PDB entry 3E47 | X-ray diffraction, 3.00 A resolution | chains L and M of the 28 polymer chains in the assembly

[Chain L]
Molecule: Proteasome component C5
From: Saccharomyces cerevisiae
Notes: EC 3.4.25.1
UniProtKB: P23724 (PSB1_YEAST); the construct lacks a stretch of the UniProt sequence and is renumbered around it, so the offset changes along the chain: -9 to -1 = UniProt 20-28; 1-70 = UniProt 29-98; 71-106 = UniProt 100-135; 107-144 = UniProt 138-175; 2 more segments
Amino-acid sequence (222 residues; numbered -9 to 194 plus 20 insertion-coded residues; 2 numbers in that range are skipped by the numbering (no residue carries them; nothing is unmodelled there); the number before each row is that of its first residue; a row labelled like 10A-10B holds insertion residues (10A, then the next letters in order); numbers below 1 keep their minus sign (Gln-9 is residue -9)):
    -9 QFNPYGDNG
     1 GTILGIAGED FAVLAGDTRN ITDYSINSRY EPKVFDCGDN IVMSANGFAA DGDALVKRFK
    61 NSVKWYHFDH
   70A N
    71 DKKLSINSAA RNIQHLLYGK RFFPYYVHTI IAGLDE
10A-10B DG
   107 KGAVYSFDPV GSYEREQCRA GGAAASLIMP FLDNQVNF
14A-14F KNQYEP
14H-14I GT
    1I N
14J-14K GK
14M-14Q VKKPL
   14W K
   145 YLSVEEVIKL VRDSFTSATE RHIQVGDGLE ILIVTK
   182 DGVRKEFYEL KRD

[Chain M]
Molecule: Proteasome component PRE4
From: Saccharomyces cerevisiae
Notes: EC 3.4.25.1
UniProtKB: P30657 (PSB4_YEAST); the construct lacks a stretch of the UniProt sequence and is renumbered around it, so the offset changes along the chain: -8 to -1 = UniProt 34-41; 1-70 = UniProt 42-111; 74-92 = UniProt 120-138; 93-105 = UniProt 141-153; 3 more segments
Amino-acid sequence (233 residues; numbered -8 to 211 plus 19 insertion-coded residues; 6 numbers in that range are skipped by the numbering (no residue carries them; nothing is unmodelled there); the number before each row is that of its first residue; a row labelled like 71B-71D holds insertion residues (71B, then the next letters in order); numbers below 1 keep their minus sign (Thr-8 is residue -8)):
    -8 TQQPIVTG
     1 TSVISMKYDN GVIIAADNLG SYGSLLRFNG VERLIPVGDN TVVGISGDIS DMQHIERLLK
    61 DLVTENAYDN
   69A P
   69C L
   70A A
   71A D
    72 A
71B-71D EEA
    74 LEPSYIFEYL ATVMYQRRS
92A-92B KM
    93 NPLWNAIIVA GVQ
10A-10B SN
   106 GDQFLRYVNL LGVTYSSPTL ATGFGAHMAN PLLRKV
14A-14G VDRESDI
   144 PKTTVQVAEE AIVNAMRVLY YRDARSSRNF SLAIIDKN
   18A T
   183 GLTFKKNLQV ENMKWDFAKD IKGYGTQKI

[Chain L / chain M interface]
Residue-residue contacts - 39 pairs, chain L then chain M:
  Gln-9(L) - Thr-8(M)  hydrogen bond
  Phe-8(L) - Thr-8(M)
  Phe-8(L) - Arg91(M)
  Phe-8(L) - Pro94(M)  hydrophobic
  Phe-8(L) - Leu115(M)  hydrophobic
  Phe-8(L) - Leu116(M)  hydrophobic
  Asn-7(L) - Leu116(M)
  Pro-6(L) - Arg91(M)  hydrogen bond (backbone-side chain)
  Pro-6(L) - Met92B(M)  hydrophobic
  Pro-6(L) - Leu116(M)
  Tyr-5(L) - Arg91(M)
  Asn20(L) - Tyr120(M)
  Ser25(L) - His132(M)  hydrogen bond
  Ile26(L) - Arg139(M)  hydrogen bond (backbone-side chain)
  Asn27(L) - Tyr120(M)  hydrogen bond
  Asn27(L) - Ser122(M)
  Ser28(L) - Ser121(M)  hydrogen bond (side chain-backbone)
  Tyr30(L) - Ser121(M)
  Glu31(L) - Arg111(M)  salt bridge
  Glu31(L) - Tyr120(M)
  Glu31(L) - Ser121(M)  hydrogen bond (side chain-backbone)
  Phe48(L) - Arg91(M)
  Phe48(L) - Leu116(M)
  Phe48(L) - Val118(M)  hydrophobic
  Ala50(L) - Tyr88(M)  hydrophobic
  Ala50(L) - Leu116(M)
  Ala50(L) - Gly117(M)
  Ala50(L) - Val118(M)
  Asp51(L) - Tyr88(M)  hydrogen bond
  Asp51(L) - Arg91(M)  salt bridge
  Asp53(L) - Thr119(M)
  Ala54(L) - Tyr88(M)
  Lys57(L) - Glu81(M)  salt bridge
  Phe93(L) - Arg91(M)
  Phe93(L) - Ser92(M)
  Tyr95(L) - Tyr88(M)
  Glu190(L) - Arg14C(M)  salt bridge
  Arg193(L) - Asp14B(M)  salt bridge
  Arg193(L) - Arg14C(M)
Other interface residues (no listed pair), chain L (25 interface residues in all): Gly-4, Asn-2, Arg29
Other interface residues (no listed pair), chain M (23 interface residues in all): Trp96, Leu125, Ala131

[In short]
25 residues of chain L face 23 of chain M across their interface; the contacts include 8 hydrogen bonds and 5
salt bridges. Polar contacts include Glu31(L)-Arg111(M), Asp51(L)-Arg91(M) and Lys57(L)-Glu81(M).
Chain L is Proteasome component C5 and chain M is Proteasome component PRE4, both from Saccharomyces
cerevisiae; the structure, Crystal Structure of the Yeast 20S Proteasome in Complex with Homobelactosin C, was
determined by X-ray diffraction.
